7TRS - chains B and G of the 5 polymer chains in the assembly; structure by electron microscopy, 2.80 A resolution.

# Chain B
Name: Guanine nucleotide-binding protein G(I)/G(S)/G(T) subunit beta-1
From: Homo sapiens
UniProtKB: P62873 (GBB1_HUMAN); residue numbers follow UniProt; this construct covers 2-340
Chain sequence (349 residues; numbered -8 to 340; the number before each row is that of its first residue; numbers below 1 keep their minus sign (His-8 is residue -8)):
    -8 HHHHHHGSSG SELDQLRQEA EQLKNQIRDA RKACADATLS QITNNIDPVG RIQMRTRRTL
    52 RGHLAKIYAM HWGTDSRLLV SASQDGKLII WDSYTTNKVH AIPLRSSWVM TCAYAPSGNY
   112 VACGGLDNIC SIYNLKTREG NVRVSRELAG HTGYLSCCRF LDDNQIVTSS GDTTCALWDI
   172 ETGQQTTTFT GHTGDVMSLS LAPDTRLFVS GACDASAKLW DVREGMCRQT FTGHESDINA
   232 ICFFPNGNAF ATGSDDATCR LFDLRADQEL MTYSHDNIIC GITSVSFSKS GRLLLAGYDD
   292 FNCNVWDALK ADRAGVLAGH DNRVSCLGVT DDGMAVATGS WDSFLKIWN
Unresolved in the structure: -8 to 2
Differences from the reference sequence: expression tag (-8 to 1)

# Chain G
Name: Guanine nucleotide-binding protein G(I)/G(S)/G(O) subunit gamma-2
From: Homo sapiens
UniProtKB: P59768 (GBG2_HUMAN); residues 2-71 here = UniProt positions 2-71
Chain sequence (70 residues; row label = number of the first residue in the row):
     2 ASNNTASIAQ ARKLVEQLKM EANIDRIKVS KAAADLMAYC EAHAKEDPLL TPVPASENPF
    62 REKKFFCAIL
Unresolved in the structure: 2-7, 64-71

# Chain B / chain G interface
Residue-residue contacts (83; chain B residue first):
  Leu7(B) - Ala12(G)  hydrophobic
  Glu10(B) - Val16(G)
  Ala11(B) - Val16(G)
  Leu14(B) - Val16(G)
  Leu14(B) - Leu19(G)  hydrophobic
  Leu14(B) - Lys20(G)
  Ile18(B) - Leu19(G)  hydrophobic
  Ile18(B) - Glu22(G)
  Ile18(B) - Ala23(G)  hydrophobic
  Ile18(B) - Arg27(G)
  Ala21(B) - Arg27(G)
  Arg22(B) - Arg27(G)
  Cys25(B) - Ile28(G)
  Cys25(B) - Lys29(G)
  Cys25(B) - Val30(G)  hydrogen bond (backbone-backbone)
  Ala26(B) - Val30(G)  hydrophobic
  Asp27(B) - Lys29(G)  salt bridge
  Asp27(B) - Val30(G)  hydrogen bond (side chain-backbone)
  Asp27(B) - Ser31(G)  hydrogen bond
  Ala28(B) - Val30(G)
  Leu30(B) - Ala34(G)  hydrophobic
  Ile33(B) - Ala34(G)  hydrophobic
  Ile33(B) - Met38(G)
  Thr34(B) - Met38(G)
  Ile37(B) - Met38(G)  hydrophobic
  Val40(B) - Leu51(G)  hydrophobic
  Ile43(B) - Leu50(G)
  Ile43(B) - Leu51(G)
  Met45(B) - Leu50(G)  hydrophobic
  Arg48(B) - Asn59(G)
  Arg48(B) - Phe61(G)
  Arg48(B) - Arg62(G)
  Arg49(B) - Pro60(G)  hydrogen bond (side chain-backbone)
  Arg49(B) - Phe61(G)  hydrogen bond (side chain-backbone)
  Arg49(B) - Glu63(G)
  Ser84(B) - Phe61(G)
  Tyr85(B) - Pro60(G)
  Tyr85(B) - Phe61(G)  hydrophobic
  Cys218(B) - Gln18(G)  hydrogen bond (backbone-side chain)
  Cys218(B) - Glu22(G)
  Arg219(B) - Glu22(G)
  Gln220(B) - Glu22(G)
  Gln220(B) - Ile25(G)
  Thr221(B) - Glu22(G)  hydrogen bond
  Phe235(B) - Leu37(G)  hydrophobic
  Phe235(B) - Tyr40(G)  hydrophobic
  Phe235(B) - Cys41(G)  hydrophobic
  Pro236(B) - Tyr40(G)
  Asn237(B) - Tyr40(G)
  Leu252(B) - Leu37(G)  hydrophobic
  Asp254(B) - Ala33(G)
  Arg256(B) - Arg27(G)
  Arg256(B) - Ile28(G)  hydrogen bond (backbone-backbone)
  Arg256(B) - Lys32(G)
  Arg256(B) - Asp36(G)  salt bridge
  Ala257(B) - Ile28(G)
  Ala257(B) - Val30(G)  hydrophobic
  Asp258(B) - Arg27(G)  salt bridge
  Gln259(B) - Val30(G)
  Leu261(B) - Val30(G)  hydrophobic
  Ser279(B) - Asp48(G)  hydrogen bond
  Lys280(B) - Glu47(G)
  Lys280(B) - Asp48(G)
  Ser281(B) - Tyr40(G)
  Ser281(B) - Cys41(G)
  Ser281(B) - His44(G)
  Ser281(B) - Asp48(G)  hydrogen bond
  Ser281(B) - Leu51(G)
  Gly282(B) - Cys41(G)
  Arg283(B) - Cys41(G)
  Arg283(B) - Leu51(G)
  Leu284(B) - Leu51(G)  hydrophobic
  Leu300(B) - Cys41(G)  hydrophobic
  Asp323(B) - Pro49(G)
  Gly324(B) - Pro49(G)
  Gly324(B) - Leu50(G)
  Met325(B) - Pro49(G)  hydrophobic
  Met325(B) - Leu50(G)
  Met325(B) - Pro60(G)
  Ala326(B) - Phe61(G)  hydrophobic
  Val327(B) - Leu50(G)  hydrophobic
  Ile338(B) - Phe61(G)  hydrophobic
  Asn340(B) - Asn59(G)  hydrogen bond
Interface residues without a listed pair, chain B (52 interface residues in all): Ala240, Val320
Interface residues without a listed pair, chain G (37 interface residues in all): Asp26, Glu42, Ala45, Val54, Glu58

# Overview
The interface between chain B and chain G involves 52 residues on one side and 37 on the other; the contacts
include 11 hydrogen bonds and 3 salt bridges. Polar contacts include Asp27(B)-Lys29(G), Arg256(B)-Asp36(G) and
Asp258(B)-Arg27(G).
Chain B is Guanine nucleotide-binding protein G(I)/G(S)/G(T) subunit beta-1 and chain G is Guanine
nucleotide-binding protein G(I)/G(S)/G(O) subunit gamma-2, both from Homo sapiens; the structure, Human M4
muscarinic acetylcholine receptor complex with Gi1 and the endogenous agonist acetylcholine, was determined by
electron microscopy.
